6CP5 - chains S and T of the 16 polymer chains in the assembly; structure by electron microscopy, 4.20 A resolution (low resolution: residue-level contacts below are approximate; hydrogen-bond / salt-bridge calls are withheld).

[Chain S (and T)]
Protein: ATP synthase subunit 9, mitochondrial
Organism: Saccharomyces cerevisiae (strain ATCC 204508 / S288c)
Notes: chain T of this document is another copy of the same molecule, construct and numbering; everything in this record applies to it too
UniProt: P61829 (ATP9_YEAST); residue numbers follow UniProt; this construct covers 2-76
Sequence (76 residues; numbered 1 to 76; the number before each row is that of its first residue):
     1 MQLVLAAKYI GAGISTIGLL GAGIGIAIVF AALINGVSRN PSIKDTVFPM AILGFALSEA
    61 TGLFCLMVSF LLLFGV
Not modelled in the structure: 75-76
Modified positions: Met1 (N-formylmethionine; FME)
UniProt features mapped onto this chain:
  - site: Glu59 (Reversibly protonated during proton transport)
  - natural variant: Thr46 (T46L: In strain: DS400/A3 and KL14-4A), Leu53 (L53F: In strain: DS400/A3, DS401 and 1 more), Leu57 (L57V: In oligomycin-resistant mutant and cross-resistance to venturicidin), Cys65 (C65S: In oligomycin-resistant mutant)
Reported in the primary citation:
  - binding site for Oligomycin A: Ala56, Ala60, Leu63, Phe64 (citing earlier work)

[Interface between chain S and chain T]
Residue-residue contacts (69; chain S residue first):
  Met1(S) - Gln2(T)
  Leu3(S) - Leu3(T)
  Leu3(S) - Ala6(T)
  Val4(S) - Leu5(T)
  Val4(S) - Ala6(T)
  Val4(S) - Tyr9(T)
  Ala7(S) - Ala6(T)
  Ala7(S) - Ile10(T)
  Lys8(S) - Tyr9(T)
  Ile10(S) - Ile10(T)
  Gly11(S) - Gly13(T)
  Ile14(S) - Ile10(T)
  Ile14(S) - Gly13(T)
  Ile14(S) - Ile14(T)
  Ile14(S) - Ile17(T)
  Ser15(S) - Gly13(T)
  Ser15(S) - Thr16(T)
  Ser15(S) - Ile17(T)
  Ile17(S) - Ile17(T)
  Gly18(S) - Ile17(T)
  Leu20(S) - Leu20(T)
  Gly21(S) - Leu20(T)
  Gly21(S) - Gly23(T)
  Gly21(S) - Ile24(T)
  Ala22(S) - Gly23(T)
  Ile24(S) - Ile24(T)
  Gly25(S) - Gly23(T)
  Gly25(S) - Ala27(T)
  Ile28(S) - Ala27(T)
  Ile28(S) - Ile28(T)
  Ile28(S) - Ala31(T)
  Val29(S) - Ala27(T)
  Val29(S) - Ile34(T)
  Ala32(S) - Ala31(T)
  Ala32(S) - Ile34(T)
  Leu33(S) - Ile34(T)
  Gly36(S) - Ser38(T)
  Asn40(S) - Ser38(T)
  Ile43(S) - Val37(T)
  Ile43(S) - Ser38(T)
  Ile43(S) - Pro41(T)
  Thr46(S) - Lys44(T)
  Val47(S) - Val37(T)
  Met50(S) - Phe30(T)
  Met50(S) - Leu33(T)
  Met50(S) - Lys44(T)
  Met50(S) - Phe48(T)
  Ala51(S) - Ile34(T)
  Gly54(S) - Phe30(T)
  Leu57(S) - Ile26(T)
  Leu57(S) - Phe30(T)
  Leu57(S) - Phe55(T)
  Ser58(S) - Gly23(T)
  Ser58(S) - Ile26(T)
  Ser58(S) - Ala27(T)
  Thr61(S) - Leu19(T)
  Thr61(S) - Ala22(T)
  Thr61(S) - Gly23(T)
  Thr61(S) - Glu59(T)
  Phe64(S) - Leu19(T)
  Phe64(S) - Leu66(T)
  Cys65(S) - Thr16(T)
  Val68(S) - Thr16(T)
  Val68(S) - Leu66(T)
  Val68(S) - Ser69(T)
  Leu71(S) - Leu73(T)
  Leu72(S) - Tyr9(T)
  Leu72(S) - Gly13(T)
  Leu72(S) - Leu73(T)
Also at the interface, not in a pair above, chain S (39 interface residues in all): Ile26, Arg39, Leu53
Also at the interface, not in a pair above, chain T (36 interface residues in all): Asn35, Arg39, Leu63, Phe70

[Summary]
39 residues of chain S and 36 residues of chain T are in contact. The paper reports a binding site for
Oligomycin A at Ala56(S), Ala60(S) and Leu63(S) among others.
Both chains are ATP synthase subunit 9, mitochondrial (Saccharomyces cerevisiae (strain ATCC 204508 / S288c)).
Entry 6CP5 (Monomer yeast ATP synthase Fo reconstituted in nanodisc with inhibitor of oligomycin bound
generated from focused ...) was determined by electron microscopy together with 6CP3, 6CP6 and 6CP7 from the
same study.
